Entry 6Q0R (X-ray diffraction, 2.90 A resolution); this record covers chains A and C of the 5 polymer chains in the assembly.

[Chain A]
Name: DNA damage-binding protein 1
Source organism: Homo sapiens
Notes: fragment: internal deletion of the BPB domain
UniProt: Q16531 (DDB1_HUMAN); the construct has insertions or renumbered stretches relative to UniProt, so the offset changes along the chain: 1-392 = UniProt 1-392; 697-699 = UniProt 393-395; 706-1140 = UniProt 706-1140
Amino-acid sequence (864 residues; numbered -27 to 1140; 304 numbers in that range are skipped by the numbering (no residue carries them; nothing is unmodelled there); the number before each row is that of its first residue; numbers below 1 keep their minus sign (Met-27 is residue -27)):
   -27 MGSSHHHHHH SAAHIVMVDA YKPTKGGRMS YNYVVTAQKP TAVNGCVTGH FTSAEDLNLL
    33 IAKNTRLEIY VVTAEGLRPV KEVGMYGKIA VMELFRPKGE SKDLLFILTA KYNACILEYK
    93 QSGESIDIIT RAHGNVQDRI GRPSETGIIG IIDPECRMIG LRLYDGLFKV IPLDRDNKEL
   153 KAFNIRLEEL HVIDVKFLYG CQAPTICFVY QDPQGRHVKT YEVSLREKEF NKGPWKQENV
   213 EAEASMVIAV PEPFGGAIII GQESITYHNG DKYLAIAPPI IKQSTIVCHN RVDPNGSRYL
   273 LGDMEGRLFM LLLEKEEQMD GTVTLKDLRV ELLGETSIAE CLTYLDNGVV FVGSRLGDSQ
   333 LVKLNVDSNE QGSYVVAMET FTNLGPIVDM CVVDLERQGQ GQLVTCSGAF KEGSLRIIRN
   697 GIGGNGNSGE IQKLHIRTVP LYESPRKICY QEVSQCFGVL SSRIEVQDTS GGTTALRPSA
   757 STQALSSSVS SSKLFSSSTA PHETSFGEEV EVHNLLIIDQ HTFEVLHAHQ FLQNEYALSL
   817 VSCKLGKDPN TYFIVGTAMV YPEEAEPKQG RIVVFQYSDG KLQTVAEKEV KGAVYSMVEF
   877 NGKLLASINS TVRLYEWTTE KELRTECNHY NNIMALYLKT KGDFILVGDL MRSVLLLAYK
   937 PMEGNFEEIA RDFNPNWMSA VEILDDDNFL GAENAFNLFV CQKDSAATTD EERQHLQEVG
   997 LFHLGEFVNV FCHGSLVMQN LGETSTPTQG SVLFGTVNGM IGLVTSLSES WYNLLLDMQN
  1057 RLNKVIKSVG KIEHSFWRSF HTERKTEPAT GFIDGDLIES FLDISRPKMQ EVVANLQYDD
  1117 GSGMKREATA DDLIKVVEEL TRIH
Disordered / not traced: -27 to 0, 365-373, 697-709, 769-784, 982-983, 1010-1022
Construct notes: initiating methionine (-27); expression tag (-26 to 0); linker (700-705)
Curated features (UniProtKB/Swiss-Prot):
  - modified residue: Ser2 (N-acetylserine), Lys1067 (N6-acetyllysine), Thr1125 (Phosphothreonine)
  - cross-link: Lys1121 (Glycyl lysine isopeptide (Lys-Gly) (interchain with G-Cter in SUMO2))

[Chain C]
Name: DDB1- and CUL4-associated factor 15
Source organism: Homo sapiens
Notes: fragment: C-terminal domain
UniProt: Q66K64 (DCA15_HUMAN); numbering as in UniProt (aligned over 383-600)
Amino-acid sequence (263 residues; row label = number of the first residue in the row):
   338 MDWSHPQFEK SAVGLNDIFE AQKIEWHEGG GGSGENLYFQ GGGRMEPGYV NYTKLYYVLE
   398 SGEGTEPEDE LEDDKISLPF VVTDLRGRNL RPMRERTAVQ GQYLTVEQLT LDFEYVINEV
   458 IRHDATWGHQ FCSFSDYDIV ILEVCPETNQ VLINIGLLLL AFPSPTEEGQ LRPKTYHTSL
   518 KVAWDLNTGI FETVSVGDLT EVKGQTSGSV WSSYRKSCVD MVMKWLVPES SGRYVNRMTN
   578 EALHKGCSLK VLADSERYTW IVL
Disordered / not traced: 338-382, 397-413, 433-439, 504-507, 579-585
Construct notes: initiating methionine (338); expression tag (339-382)
Ligand contacts: O6M (3-cyano-N-(3-cyano-4-methyl-1H-indol-7-yl)benzene-1-sulfonamide): Val477, Arg552, Cys555, Val556, Val559
Reported in the primary citation:
  - binding site for O6M: Val477, Val556

[Chain A / chain C interface]
Contacting residue pairs - 23 pairs, chain A then chain C:
  Arg111(A) with Glu484(C), salt bridge; Ser567(C); Arg570(C)
  Gly113(A) with Pro565(C); Ser567(C)
  Arg114(A) with Pro565(C); Glu566(C); Ser567(C)
  Asp137(A) with Val564(C); Pro565(C)
  Leu139(A) with Val564(C), hydrophobic
  Arg158(A) with Lys561(C); Trp562(C)
  Leu162(A) with Pro565(C), hydrophobic
  Ile909(A) with Arg594(C); Thr596(C)
  Met927(A) with Arg594(C); Tyr595(C), hydrophobic
  Pro951(A) with Arg594(C)
  Trp953(A) with Glu593(C), hydrogen bond (side chain-backbone); Tyr595(C), hydrophobic
  Glu1079(A) with Ser567(C); Ser568(C), hydrogen bond (side chain-backbone)
Also at the interface, not in a pair above, chain A (15 interface residues in all): Gly138, Arg928, Arg1080
Also at the interface, not in a pair above, chain C (16 interface residues in all): Pro483, Leu563, Gly569

[In short]
15 residues of chain A face 16 of chain C across their interface; the contacts include 2 hydrogen bonds and 1
salt bridge. Among the polar pairs are Arg111(A)-Glu484(C), Trp953(A)-Glu593(C) and Glu1079(A)-Ser568(C).
Ligands of chain C: compound O6M. The paper reports a binding site for O6M at Val477(C) and Val556(C).
Here chain A is DNA damage-binding protein 1 and chain C is DDB1- and CUL4-associated factor 15, both from
Homo sapiens. Entry 6Q0R (Structure of DDB1-DDA1-DCAF15 complex bound to E7820 and RBM39) was determined by
X-ray diffraction (same publication as 6Q0V and 6Q0W).
